Entry 6FIX (X-ray diffraction, 3.80 A resolution); this record covers chains C and E of the 6 polymer chains in the assembly.

== Chain C ==
Molecule: 31-nt DNA strand
Sequence (31 nucleotides; numbered 1 to 31; the number before each row is that of its first residue):
     1 AAATTAACGA ATAACGTTAA GCATTCAGCT C
Disordered / not traced: 31

== Chain E ==
Molecule: XRE family transcriptional regulator
Organism: Pseudomonas putida
UniProt: A0A179R2V1 (A0A179R2V1_PSEPU); numbering as in UniProt (aligned over 2-99)
Sequence (105 residues; each row starts with the number of its first residue; numbers below 1 keep their minus sign (Met-5 is residue -5)):
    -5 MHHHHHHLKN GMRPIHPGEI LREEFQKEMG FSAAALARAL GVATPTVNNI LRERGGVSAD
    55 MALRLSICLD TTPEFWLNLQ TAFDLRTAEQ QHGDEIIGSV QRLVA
Disordered / not traced: -5 to 6, 99
Sequence notes: initiating methionine (-5); expression tag (-4 to 1)
What the authors report for this chain:
  - binding site for the 31-nt DNA strand (chain C): Pro39, Asn42, Arg46

== Interface between chain C and chain E ==
Residue-residue contacts (8; chain C residue first):
  DT5(C) with Ser26(E), hydrogen bond to the phosphate; Ala27(E), phosphate contact; Ala28(E), hydrogen bond to the phosphate; Asn42(E), sugar contact
  DA6(C) with Asn42(E), phosphate contact
  DA7(C) with Pro39(E), base contact; Arg46(E), salt bridge to the phosphate; Arg48(E), salt bridge to the phosphate
Also at the interface, not in a pair above, chain C (4 interface residues in all): DT4
Also at the interface, not in a pair above, chain E (8 interface residues in all): Thr38

== Summary ==
4 residues of chain C and 8 residues of chain E are in contact; the contacts include 2 hydrogen bonds and 2
salt bridges. Polar pairs include DT5(C)-Ser26(E), DT5(C)-Ala28(E) and DA7(C)-Arg46(E). The paper reports a
binding site for the 31-nt DNA strand (chain C) at Pro39(E), Asn42(E) and Arg46(E).
Chain C is a 31-nt DNA strand and chain E is XRE family transcriptional regulator (Pseudomonas putida); the
structure, antitoxin GraA in complex with its operator, was determined by X-ray diffraction, deposited
together with 6F8H and 6F8S.
